Entry 4DR1 (X-ray diffraction, 3.60 A resolution); this record covers chains A and H of the 21 polymer chains in the assembly.

# Chain A
Molecule: 16S rRNA
Source organism: Thermus thermophilus
Sequence (1522 nucleotides; each row starts with the number of its first residue; note: 42 numbers in that range are skipped by the numbering (no residue carries them; nothing is unmodelled there); a row labelled like 190A-190L holds insertion residues (190A, then the next letters in order); numbering starts at 0):
     0 UUUGUUGGAGAGUUUGAUCCUGGCUCAGGGUGAACGCUGGCGGCGUGCCU
    50 AAGACAUGCAAGUCGUGCGGG
    73 CCGCGGGGUUUU
    88 ACUCCG
    95 UGGUC
   101 AGCGGCGGACGGGUGAGUAACGCGUGGGU
  129A G
   130 ACCUACCCGGAAGAGGGGGACAACCCGGGGAAACUCGGGCUAAUCCCCCA
   180 UGUGGACCCGC
190A-190L CCCUUGGGGUGU
   191 GUCCAAAGGGCUUU
   216 GCCCGCUUCCGGAUGGGCCCGCGUCCCAUCAGCUAGUUGGUGGGGUAAUG
   266 GCCCACCAAGGCGACGACGGGUAGCCGGUCUGAGAGGAUGGCCGGCCACA
   316 GGGGCACUGAGACACGGGCCCCACUCCUACGGGAGGCAGCAGUUAGGAAU
   366 CUUCCGCAAUGGGCGCAAGCCUGACGGAGCGACGCCGCUUGGAGGAAGAA
   416 GCCCUUCGGGGUGUAAACUCCUGAA
   442 CCCGGGACGAAACCCCCGACGA
   474 GGGGACUGACGGUACCGGG
   494 GUAAUAGCGCCGGCCAACUCCGUGCCAGCAGCCGCGGUAAUACGGAGGGC
   544 GCGAGCGUUACCCGGAUUCACUGGGCGUAAAGGGCGUGUAGGCGGCCUGG
   594 GGCGUCCCAUGUGAAAGACCACGGCUCAACCGUGGGGGAGCGUGGGAUAC
   644 GCUCAGGCUAGACGGUGGGAGAGGGUGGUGGAAUUCCCGGAGUAGCGGUG
   694 AAAUGCGCAGAUACCGGGAGGAACGCCGAUGGCGAAGGCAGCCACCUGGU
   744 CCACCCGUGACGCUGAGGCGCGAAAGCGUGGGGAGCAAACCGGAUUAGAU
   794 ACCCGGGUAGUCCACGCCCUAAACGAUGCGCGCUAGGUCUCUGGGUCU
   848 CCUGGGGGCCGAAGCUAACGCGUUAAGCGCGCCGCCUGGGGAGUACGGCC
   898 GCAAGGCUGAAACUCAAAGGAAUUGACGGGGGCCCGCACAAGCGGUGGAG
   948 CAUGUGGUUUAAUUCGAAGXAACGCGAAGAACCUUACCAGGCCUUGACAU
   998 GCUAGG
 1003A G
  1004 AACCCGGGUGAAAGCCUGGGGUGCCCC
1030A-1030D GCGA
  1031 GGGGAGCCCUAGCACAGGUGCUGCAUGGCCGUCGUCAGCUCGUGCCGUGA
  1081 GGUGUUGGGUUAAGUCCCGCAACGAGCGCAACCCCCGCCGUUAGUUGCCA
  1131 GCGGUUCGGCCGGGCACUCUAACGGGACUGCCCGCGAAA
  1171 GCGGGAGGAAGGAGGGGACGACGUCUGGUCAGCAUGGCCCUUACGGCCUG
  1221 GGCGACACACGUGCUACAAUGCCCACUACAAAGCGAUGCCACCCGGCAAC
  1271 GGGGAGCUAAUCGCAAAAAGGUGGGCCCAGUUCGGAUUGGGGUCUGCAAC
  1321 CCGACCCCAUGAAGCCGGAAUCGCUAGUAAUCGCGGAUCAG
 1361A C
  1362 CAUGCCGCGGUGAAUACGUUCCCGGGCCUUGUACACACXGCCXGUXACGC
  1412 CAUGGGAGCGGGCUCUACCCGAAGUCGCCGGG
  1446 AGCCUACGGG
  1459 CAGGCGCCGAGGGUAGGGCCCGUGACUGGGGCGAAGUCGUAACAAGGUAG
  1509 CUGUACCGGAAGGUGCGGCUGGAUCCACUCCUUUCU
Not modelled in the structure: 0-4, 1534-1538
Modified residues: PSU (pseudouridine-5'-monophosphate) at position 516, 7MG (7N-methyl-8-hydroguanosine-5'-monophosphate) at position 527, M2G (N2-dimethylguanosine-5'-monophosphate) at position 966, 5MC (5-methylcytidine-5'-monophosphate) at position 967, 2MG (2N-methylguanosine-5'-monophosphate) at position 1207, 5MC (5-methylcytidine-5'-monophosphate) at position 1400, 4OC (4n,o2'-methylcytidine-5'-monophosphate) at position 1402, 5MC (5-methylcytidine-5'-monophosphate) at position 1404, 5MC (5-methylcytidine-5'-monophosphate) at position 1407, UR3 (3-methyluridine-5'-monophoshate) at position 1498, MA6 (6N-dimethyladenosine-5'-monophoshate) at position 1518, MA6 (6N-dimethyladenosine-5'-monophoshate) at position 1519, PSU (pseudouridine-5'-monophosphate) at position 1540, PSU (pseudouridine-5'-monophosphate) at position 1541
Construct notes: conflict C1534 (A2157 in M26923.1), A1535 (C2158 in M26923.1)
Bound ions: Mg2+ site 1 near U5 (its only coordinating residue here); Mg2+ site 2 near G21 (its only coordinating residue here); Mg2+ site 3 near G22 (its only coordinating residue here); Mg2+ site 4: G46, G394; Mg2+ site 5: C48, G115; Mg2+ site 6: C58, U387; Mg2+ site 7: A59, U387; Mg2+ site 8: G61, U62, G105; Mg2+ site 9 near G70 (its only coordinating residue here); Mg2+ site 10 near U90 (its only coordinating residue here); Mg2+ site 11 near C92 (its only coordinating residue here); Mg2+ site 12 near G107 (its only coordinating residue here); 102 more Mg2+ sites not listed

# Chain H
Molecule: 30S ribosomal protein S8
Source organism: Thermus thermophilus
UniProtKB: Q5SHQ2 (RS8_THET8); residues 1-138 here = UniProt positions 1-138
Amino-acid sequence (138 residues; numbered 1 to 138; the number before each row is that of its first residue):
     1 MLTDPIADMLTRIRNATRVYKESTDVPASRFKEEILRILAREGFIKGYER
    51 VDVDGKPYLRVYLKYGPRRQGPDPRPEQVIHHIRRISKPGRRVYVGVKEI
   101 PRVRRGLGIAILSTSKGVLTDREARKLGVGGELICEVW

# How chain A and chain H interact
Residue-residue contacts - 66 pairs, chain A then chain H:
  C564(A) with Arg91(H), hydrogen bond to the sugar
  C586(A) with Thr3(H), sugar contact; Pro89(H), phosphate contact; Gly90(H), sugar contact
  G587(A) with Pro89(H), phosphate contact; Arg92(H), salt bridge to the phosphate
  G588(A) with Leu2(H), sugar contact; Pro5(H), sugar contact
  C589(A) with Pro5(H), phosphate contact; Ala28(H), sugar contact; Ser29(H), phosphate contact
  C590(A) with Ser29(H), phosphate contact; Arg30(H), hydrogen bond to the phosphate
  U591(A) with Arg30(H), salt bridge to the phosphate
  G597(A) with Tyr94(H), hydrogen bond to the base
  U598(A) with Tyr94(H), phosphate contact
  C599(A) with Val95(H), sugar contact; Ser115(H), base contact; Val129(H), sugar contact; Gly130(H), hydrogen bond to the sugar
  C600(A) with Gly96(H), phosphate contact; Val97(H), hydrogen bond to the phosphate; Gly128(H), sugar contact
  G631(A) with Lys98(H), salt bridge to the phosphate
  A640(A) with Ser115(H), hydrogen bond to the sugar
  U641(A) with Ser115(H), sugar contact
  A642(A) with Phe31(H), sugar contact; Ser113(H), hydrogen bond to the sugar; Thr114(H), base contact; Ser115(H), base contact; Val118(H), sugar contact
  C643(A) with Ser113(H), hydrogen bond to the sugar; Glu132(H), hydrogen bond to the sugar
  G644(A) with Arg92(H), sugar contact
  U652(A) with Lys56(H), phosphate contact
  A653(A) with Lys56(H), salt bridge to the phosphate
  G654(A) with Met1(H), hydrogen bond to the sugar
  G755(A) with Met1(H), sugar contact
  C824(A) with Met1(H), hydrogen bond to the sugar
  G825(A) with Asp8(H), hydrogen bond to the sugar; Thr11(H), base contact; Arg12(H), hydrogen bond to the sugar
  C826(A) with Arg12(H), salt bridge to the phosphate; Asn15(H), hydrogen bond to the base
  U827(A) with Asn15(H), sugar contact; Val19(H), sugar contact
  A828(A) with Val19(H), phosphate contact; Lys21(H), salt bridge to the phosphate
  A860(A) with Arg18(H), sugar contact; Arg75(H), hydrogen bond to the phosphate
  G861(A) with Arg75(H), salt bridge to the phosphate
  G874(A) with Asn15(H), base contact
  C875(A) with Thr11(H), base contact; Arg14(H), hydrogen bond to the sugar; Asn15(H), hydrogen bond to the base
  G876(A) with Ala7(H), sugar contact; Thr11(H), hydrogen bond to the sugar; Arg14(H), salt bridge to the phosphate
  C877(A) with Thr3(H), base contact; Asp4(H), sugar contact; Lys88(H), phosphate contact; Pro89(H), sugar contact
  G878(A) with Thr3(H), sugar contact; Lys88(H), phosphate contact; Pro89(H), phosphate contact
  C879(A) with Gly90(H), phosphate contact
Other interface residues (no listed pair), chain A (37 interface residues in all): A753, G823, A859
Other interface residues (no listed pair), chain H (42 interface residues in all): Lys32, Lys116, Gly117, Gly131

# Overview
37 residues of chain A and 42 residues of chain H are in contact; the contacts include 18 hydrogen bonds and 8
salt bridges. Polar pairs include G597(A)-Tyr94(H), C826(A)-Asn15(H) and C875(A)-Asn15(H). G46(A) and G394(A)
form the Mg2+ site 4.
Chain A is 16S rRNA and chain H is 30S ribosomal protein S8, both from Thermus thermophilus; the structure,
Crystal structure of the apo 30S ribosomal subunit from Thermus thermophilus (HB8), was determined by X-ray
diffraction together with 4DR2, 4DR3, 4DR4, 4DR5, 4DR6 and 4DR7 from the same study.
